Entry 7Z8Y (X-ray diffraction, 2.29 A resolution); this record covers chains C and E of the 5 polymer chains in the assembly.

== Chain C ==
Name: SUN domain-containing protein 1
Organism: Homo sapiens
Reference sequence: O94901 (SUN1_HUMAN); residues 616-812 here = UniProt positions 616-812
Amino-acid sequence (203 residues; each row starts with the number of its first residue):
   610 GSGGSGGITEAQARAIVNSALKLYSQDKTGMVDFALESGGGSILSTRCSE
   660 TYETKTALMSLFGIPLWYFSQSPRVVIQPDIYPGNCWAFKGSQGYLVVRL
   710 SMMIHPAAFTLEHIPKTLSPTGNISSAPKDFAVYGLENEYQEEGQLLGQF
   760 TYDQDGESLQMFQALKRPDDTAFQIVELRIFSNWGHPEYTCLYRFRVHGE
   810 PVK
Disordered / not traced: 610-617, 812
Construct notes: expression tag (610-615)
Cystine bridges: C695-C800

== Chain E ==
Name: Inositol 1,4,5-triphosphate receptor associated 2
Organism: Homo sapiens
Reference sequence: Q12912 (IRAG2_HUMAN); numbering as in UniProt (aligned over 531-555)
Amino-acid sequence (28 residues; numbered 528 to 555; the number before each row is that of its first residue):
   528 GSMEDSWTSLEHILWPFTRLRHNGPPPV
Disordered / not traced: 528-542
Construct notes: expression tag (528-530)

== Chain C / chain E interface ==
Contacting residue pairs (28; chain C residue first):
  T665(C) - H549(E)
  A666(C) - L547(E)
  A666(C) - H549(E)  hydrogen bond (backbone-side chain)
  L667(C) - R546(E)
  L667(C) - L547(E)  hydrogen bond (backbone-backbone)
  L667(C) - H549(E)
  M668(C) - F544(E)  hydrophobic
  M668(C) - T545(E)
  M668(C) - L547(E)
  S669(C) - P543(E)
  S669(C) - F544(E)
  S669(C) - T545(E)  hydrogen bond (backbone-backbone)
  S669(C) - L547(E)
  L670(C) - P543(E)
  F671(C) - P543(E)  hydrogen bond (backbone-backbone)
  S679(C) - P553(E)
  S679(C) - P554(E)
  G693(C) - P554(E)
  C695(C) - V555(E)
  A697(C) - P554(E)  hydrophobic
  I723(C) - V555(E)  hydrophobic
  P729(C) - V555(E)
  S735(C) - V555(E)  hydrogen bond (side chain-backbone)
  Y798(C) - P554(E)
  Y798(C) - V555(E)  hydrogen bond (side chain-backbone)
  C800(C) - P554(E)  hydrophobic
  C800(C) - V555(E)  hydrogen bond (side chain-backbone)
  Y802(C) - V555(E)  hydrogen bond (side chain-backbone)
Other interface residues (no listed pair), chain C (22 interface residues in all): Y661, T663, P674, P692, H722

== Summary ==
22 residues of chain C and 9 residues of chain E are in contact; the contacts include 8 hydrogen bonds. Polar
contacts include A666(C)-H549(E), S735(C)-V555(E) and Y798(C)-V555(E).
Chain C is SUN domain-containing protein 1 and chain E is Inositol 1,4,5-triphosphate receptor associated 2,
both from Homo sapiens; the structure, Crystal structure of the SUN1-KASH6 9:6 complex, was determined by
X-ray diffraction, deposited together with 8B5X and 8B46.
